Entry 1R5B (X-ray diffraction, 2.35 A resolution); this record covers chain A.

Chain A:
Protein: Eukaryotic peptide chain release factor GTP-binding subunit
Source organism: Schizosaccharomyces pombe
Reference sequence: O74718 (ERF2_SCHPO); numbering as in UniProt (aligned over 196-662)
Chain sequence (467 residues; numbered 196 to 662; the number before each row is that of its first residue):
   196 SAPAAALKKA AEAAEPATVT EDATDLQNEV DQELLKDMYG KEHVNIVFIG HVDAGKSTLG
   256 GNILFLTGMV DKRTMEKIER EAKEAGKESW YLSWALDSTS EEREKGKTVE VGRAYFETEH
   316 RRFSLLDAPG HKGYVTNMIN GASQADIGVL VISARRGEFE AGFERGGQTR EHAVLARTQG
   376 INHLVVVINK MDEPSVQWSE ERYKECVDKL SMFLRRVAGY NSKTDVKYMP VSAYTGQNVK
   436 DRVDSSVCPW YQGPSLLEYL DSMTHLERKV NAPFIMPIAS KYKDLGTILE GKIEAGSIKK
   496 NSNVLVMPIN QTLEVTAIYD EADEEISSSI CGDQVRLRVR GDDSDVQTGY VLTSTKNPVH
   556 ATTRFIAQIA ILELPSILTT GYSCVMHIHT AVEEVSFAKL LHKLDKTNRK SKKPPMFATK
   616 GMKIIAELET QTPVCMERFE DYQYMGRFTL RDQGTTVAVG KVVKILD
Disordered / not traced: 196-214, 280-307, 325-335
Swiss-Prot annotation at these positions:
  - region: Gly-245 to Ser-252 (G1), Gly-301 to Glu-305 (G2), Asp-322 to Gly-325 (G3), Asn-384 to Asp-387 (G4), Ser-427 to Tyr-429 (G5)
  - binding site (GTP): Gly-245 to Ser-252, Asn-384 to Asp-387, Ala-428, Tyr-429
  - modified residue: Ser-539 (Phosphoserine)
From the paper describing this entry:
  - mutagenesis - T215A, D217A, E228A, Y234A, T585A, F634A, Y639A: unchanged growth
  - mutagenesis - M233A, H582A, H582A/R646A, R642A, F643A, R646A, V654A, K656A: decreased growth
  - mutagenesis - H582A/R646A: decreased binding to eRF1

In short:
UniProt lists 14 GTP-binding residues. The paper reports that M233A, H582A and H582A/R646A, among others,
reduce growth; H582A/R646A reduce binding to eRF1; 15 substitutions were tested in all.
Chain A is Eukaryotic peptide chain release factor GTP-binding subunit (Schizosaccharomyces pombe); the
structure, Crystal structure analysis of sup35, was determined by X-ray diffraction, deposited together with
1R5N and 1R5O.
